Entry 1ZLK (X-ray diffraction, 3.10 A resolution); this record covers chains D and B of the 4 polymer chains in the assembly.

# Chain D
Molecule: 43-nt DNA strand
Sequence (43 nucleotides; numbered 0 to 42; the number before each row is that of its first residue; numbering starts at 0):
     0 CGTGGCCAGG GTTAGGGACT TTAGTCCCCA AAGCGCGGGC CAT
Disordered / not traced: 0-6, 32-42

# Chain B
Protein: Dormancy Survival Regulator
Source organism: Mycobacterium tuberculosis
Notes: fragment: C-terminal domain
Sequence (95 residues; numbered 123 to 217; the number before each row is that of its first residue):
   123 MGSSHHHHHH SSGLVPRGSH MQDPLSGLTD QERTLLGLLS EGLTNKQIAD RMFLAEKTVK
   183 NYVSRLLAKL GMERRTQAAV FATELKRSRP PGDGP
Disordered / not traced: 123-144, 210-217
Construct notes: cloning artifact (123-126, 133-143); expression tag (127-132)

# Interface between chain D and chain B
Residue-residue contacts (16; chain D residue first):
  DA22(D) / Leu-165(B)  phosphate contact
  DA22(D) / Thr-166(B)  phosphate contact
  DA22(D) / Asn-167(B)  hydrogen bond to the phosphate
  DA22(D) / Lys-182(B)  hydrogen bond to the base
  DA22(D) / Arg-197(B)  sugar contact
  DG23(D) / Lys-182(B)  hydrogen bond to the base
  DG23(D) / Ser-186(B)  sugar contact
  DG23(D) / Arg-196(B)  phosphate contact
  DG23(D) / Arg-197(B)  salt bridge to the phosphate
  DT24(D) / Lys-179(B)  base contact
  DT24(D) / Lys-182(B)  base contact
  DT24(D) / Asn-183(B)  base contact
  DT24(D) / Ser-186(B)  hydrogen bond to the phosphate
  DC25(D) / Lys-179(B)  base contact
  DC25(D) / Asn-183(B)  base contact
  DC26(D) / Asn-183(B)  base contact
Other interface residues (no listed pair), chain D (6 interface residues in all): DT21
Other interface residues (no listed pair), chain B (13 interface residues in all): Glu-178, Val-185, Leu-189, Glu-195

# Overview
6 residues of chain D face 13 of chain B across their interface; the contacts include 4 hydrogen bonds and 1
salt bridge. Among the polar pairs are DA22(D)/Lys-182(B), DG23(D)/Lys-182(B) and DA22(D)/Asn-167(B).
Chain D is a 43-nt DNA strand and chain B is Dormancy Survival Regulator (Mycobacterium tuberculosis); the
structure, Crystal Structure of the Mycobacterium tuberculosis Hypoxic Response Regulator DosR C-terminal
Domain-DNA Complex, was determined by X-ray diffraction (same publication as 1ZLJ).
